8FS8 - chains C and D of the 11 polymer chains in the assembly; structure by electron microscopy, 3.04 A resolution.

Chain C:
Protein: Replication factor C subunit 3
From: Saccharomyces cerevisiae
UniProtKB: P38629 (RFC3_YEAST); residue numbers follow UniProt; this construct covers 1-336
Chain sequence (336 residues; row label = number of the first residue in the row):
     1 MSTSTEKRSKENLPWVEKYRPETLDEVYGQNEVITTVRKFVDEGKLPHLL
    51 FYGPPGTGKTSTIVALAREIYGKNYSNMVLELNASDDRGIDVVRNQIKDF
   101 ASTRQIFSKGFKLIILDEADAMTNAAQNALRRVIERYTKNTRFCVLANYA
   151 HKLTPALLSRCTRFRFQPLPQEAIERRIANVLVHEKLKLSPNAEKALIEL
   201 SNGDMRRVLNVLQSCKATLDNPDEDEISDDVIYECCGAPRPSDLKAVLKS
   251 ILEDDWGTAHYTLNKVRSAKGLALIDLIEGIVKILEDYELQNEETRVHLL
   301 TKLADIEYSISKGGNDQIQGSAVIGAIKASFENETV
Unresolved in the structure: 1-8, 336
Metal / ion sites: Mg2+: Thr-60 (together with ATP-gamma-S)
Small-molecule neighbours:
  - ATP-gamma-S (AGS; phosphothiophosphoric acid-adenylate ester), molecule 1: Val-16, Tyr-19, Arg-20, Pro-21, Glu-26, Val-27, Tyr-28, Pro-55, Gly-56, Thr-57, Gly-58, Lys-59, Thr-60, Ser-61, Asp-117, Asn-148, Leu-169, Arg-177, Met-205, Arg-206, Leu-209
  - ATP-gamma-S (AGS), molecule 2: Arg-131, Ala-156, Arg-160
Curated features (UniProtKB/Swiss-Prot):
  - binding site (ATP): Val-16 to Tyr-19, Arg-20, Tyr-28, Gly-53 to Ser-61, Asn-148, Arg-206
  - modified residue: Ser-2 (N-acetylserine)

Chain D:
Protein: Replication factor C subunit 2
From: Saccharomyces cerevisiae
UniProtKB: P40348 (RFC2_YEAST); residue numbers follow UniProt; this construct covers 1-353
Chain sequence (353 residues; numbered 1 to 353; the number before each row is that of its first residue):
     1 MFEGFGPNKKRKISKLAAEQSLAQQPWVEKYRPKNLDEVTAQDHAVTVLK
    51 KTLKSANLPHMLFYGPPGTGKTSTILALTKELYGPDLMKSRILELNASDE
   101 RGISIVREKVKNFARLTVSKPSKHDLENYPCPPYKIIILDEADSMTADAQ
   151 SALRRTMETYSGVTRFCLICNYVTRIIDPLASRCSKFRFKALDASNAIDR
   201 LRFISEQENVKCDDGVLERILDISAGDLRRGITLLQSASKGAQYLGDGKN
   251 ITSTQVEELAGVVPHDILIEIVEKVKSGDFDEIKKYVNTFMKSGWSAASV
   301 VNQLHEYYITNDNFDTNFKNQISWLLFTTDSRLNNGTNEHIQLLNLLVKI
   351 SQL
Unresolved in the structure: 1-23
Metal / ion sites: Mg2+: Thr-72 (together with ATP-gamma-S)
Small-molecule neighbours:
  - ATP-gamma-S (AGS; phosphothiophosphoric acid-adenylate ester), molecule 1: Val-28, Tyr-31, Arg-32, Pro-33, Glu-38, Val-39, Thr-40, Gln-42, Pro-67, Gly-68, Thr-69, Gly-70, Lys-71, Thr-72, Ser-73, Asp-140, Asn-171, Leu-192, Arg-200, Leu-228, Arg-229, Ile-232
  - ATP-gamma-S (AGS), molecule 2: Arg-154, Pro-179, Arg-183
Curated features (UniProtKB/Swiss-Prot):
  - binding site (ATP): Val-28, Arg-32, Gly-65 to Ser-73, Asn-171, Arg-229
  - modified residue: Met-1 (N-acetylmethionine)

How chain C and chain D interact:
Residue-residue contacts (82):
  Glu-11(C) / Asn-57(D)
  Asn-12(C) / Ala-56(D)
  Asn-12(C) / Pro-133(D)
  Asn-12(C) / Arg-165(D)  hydrogen bond (backbone-side chain)
  Leu-13(C) / Asn-57(D)
  Leu-13(C) / Gly-162(D)
  Leu-13(C) / Arg-165(D)
  Pro-14(C) / Leu-58(D)
  Pro-14(C) / Pro-59(D)  hydrophobic
  Pro-14(C) / Ser-161(D)
  Pro-14(C) / Arg-165(D)
  Trp-15(C) / Asn-57(D)
  Glu-17(C) / Glu-158(D)
  Glu-17(C) / Ser-161(D)
  Arg-20(C) / Arg-155(D)
  Arg-20(C) / Glu-158(D)
  Pro-55(C) / Asp-178(D)
  Thr-60(C) / Arg-155(D)
  Asn-83(C) / Arg-155(D)
  Ala-84(C) / Arg-107(D)
  Ala-84(C) / Ser-151(D)
  Ala-84(C) / Ala-152(D)
  Ser-85(C) / Arg-107(D)
  Ser-85(C) / Lys-111(D)
  Ser-85(C) / Ala-152(D)  hydrogen bond (side chain-backbone)
  Ser-85(C) / Arg-155(D)
  Ser-85(C) / Thr-156(D)  hydrogen bond
  Asp-86(C) / Arg-107(D)
  Asp-87(C) / Arg-107(D)  salt bridge
  Asp-117(C) / Arg-155(D)
  Glu-118(C) / Arg-154(D)  salt bridge
  Glu-118(C) / Arg-155(D)
  Glu-118(C) / Arg-183(D)  salt bridge
  Asn-148(C) / Arg-154(D)
  Asp-204(C) / Ser-182(D)
  Arg-206(C) / Ser-182(D)  hydrogen bond
  Arg-206(C) / Arg-183(D)
  Asn-210(C) / Ser-182(D)
  Asn-210(C) / Arg-183(D)
  Gln-213(C) / Asn-57(D)  hydrogen bond (side chain-backbone)
  Gln-213(C) / Pro-59(D)
  Ser-214(C) / Val-48(D)
  Ser-214(C) / Ser-185(D)
  Ser-214(C) / Phe-187(D)
  Lys-216(C) / Asn-57(D)
  Ala-217(C) / Lys-51(D)  hydrogen bond (backbone-side chain)
  Thr-218(C) / Val-48(D)
  Leu-219(C) / Lys-51(D)  hydrogen bond (backbone-side chain)
  Glu-234(C) / His-44(D)
  Gly-237(C) / Arg-188(D)  hydrogen bond (backbone-side chain)
  Trp-256(C) / Ile-309(D)  hydrophobic
  Trp-256(C) / Lys-319(D)
  Trp-256(C) / Asn-320(D)  hydrogen bond
  Trp-256(C) / Ser-323(D)
  Lys-270(C) / Lys-190(D)  hydrogen bond (backbone-side chain)
  Gly-271(C) / Arg-188(D)  hydrogen bond (backbone-side chain)
  Gly-271(C) / Lys-190(D)
  Leu-272(C) / Arg-188(D)
  Ala-273(C) / Arg-188(D)
  Asp-305(C) / Phe-327(D)
  Ile-306(C) / Phe-327(D)  hydrophobic
  Ser-309(C) / Phe-327(D)
  Ser-309(C) / Ser-331(D)  hydrogen bond
  Ser-311(C) / Tyr-172(D)
  Ser-311(C) / Thr-174(D)
  Lys-312(C) / Tyr-172(D)
  Gly-313(C) / Tyr-172(D)
  Gly-313(C) / Asn-334(D)  hydrogen bond (backbone-side chain)
  Gly-314(C) / Asn-334(D)
  Asn-315(C) / Asn-302(D)  hydrogen bond
  Gln-317(C) / His-305(D)
  Ile-318(C) / Asn-302(D)
  Ile-318(C) / His-305(D)
  Ile-318(C) / Phe-327(D)  hydrophobic
  Ile-318(C) / Asp-330(D)
  Ser-321(C) / His-305(D)  hydrogen bond
  Ser-321(C) / Ser-323(D)
  Ala-322(C) / Phe-327(D)  hydrophobic
  Gly-325(C) / Asn-320(D)
  Gly-325(C) / Ser-323(D)
  Lys-328(C) / Asn-320(D)
  Ala-329(C) / Asn-320(D)
Other interface residues (no listed pair), chain C (58 interface residues in all): Val-16, Ala-121, Tyr-149, Asp-220, Pro-222, Cys-236, His-260, Asp-276, Lys-302, Gln-319
Other interface residues (no listed pair), chain D (46 interface residues in all): Thr-47, Pro-179, Cys-184, Lys-186, Thr-316, Trp-324, Leu-326, Asn-335

Overview:
58 residues of chain C and 46 residues of chain D are in contact, with 15 hydrogen bonds and 3 salt bridges.
Polar contacts include Asp-87(C)/Arg-107(D), Glu-118(C)/Arg-154(D) and Glu-118(C)/Arg-183(D). One ATP-gamma-S
molecule is bound between chain C and chain D. Bound to chain C: ATP-gamma-S.
Chain C is Replication factor C subunit 3 and chain D is Replication factor C subunit 2, both from
Saccharomyces cerevisiae; the structure, Structure of S. cerevisiae Rad24-RFC loading the 9-1-1 clamp onto a
5-nt gapped DNA (9-1-1 encircling ..., was determined by electron microscopy together with 8FS3, 8FS4, 8FS5,
8FS6 and 8FS7 from the same study.
